PDB entry 8J5N | X-ray diffraction, 2.00 A resolution | chain A

# Chain A
Molecule: Poly(ethylene terephthalate) hydrolase
From: Ideonella sakaiensis
Notes: EC 3.1.1.101
UniProt: A0A0K8P6T7 (PETH_IDESA); residue numbers follow UniProt; this construct covers 1-290
Sequence (298 residues; row label = number of the first residue in the row):
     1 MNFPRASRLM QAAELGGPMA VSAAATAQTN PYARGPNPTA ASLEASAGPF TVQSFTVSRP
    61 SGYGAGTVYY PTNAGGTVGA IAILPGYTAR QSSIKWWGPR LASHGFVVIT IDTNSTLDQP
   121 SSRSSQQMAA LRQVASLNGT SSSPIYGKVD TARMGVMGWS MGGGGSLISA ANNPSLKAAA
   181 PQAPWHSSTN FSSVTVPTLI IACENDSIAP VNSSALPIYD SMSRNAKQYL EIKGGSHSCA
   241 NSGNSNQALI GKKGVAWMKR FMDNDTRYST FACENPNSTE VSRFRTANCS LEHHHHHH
Disordered / not traced: 1-28, 290-298
Differences from the reference sequence: engineered mutation E14 (Val in A0A0K8P6T7), P18 (Leu in A0A0K8P6T7), Q53 (Arg in A0A0K8P6T7), L84 (Val in A0A0K8P6T7), H186 (Asp in A0A0K8P6T7), I201 (Phe in A0A0K8P6T7), Y229 (Phe in A0A0K8P6T7), K233 (Asn in A0A0K8P6T7), E280 (Arg in A0A0K8P6T7), R283 (Asp in A0A0K8P6T7); expression tag (291-298)
Cystine bridges: C203-C239, C273-C289

# In short
Chain A is Poly(ethylene terephthalate) hydrolase (Ideonella sakaiensis); the structure, Crystal structure of
a PETase variant V20 from Ideonella sakaiensis, was determined by X-ray diffraction together with 8H83 from
the same study.
